PDB entry 8VR8 | electron microscopy, 3.25 A resolution | chains X and A of the 31 polymer chains in the assembly

[Chain X]
Protein: 50S ribosomal protein L27
Organism: Mycolicibacterium smegmatis MC2 155
Reference sequence: A0R150 (RL27_MYCS2); residues 1-88 here = UniProt positions 1-88
Chain sequence (88 residues; numbered 1 to 88; the number before each row is that of its first residue):
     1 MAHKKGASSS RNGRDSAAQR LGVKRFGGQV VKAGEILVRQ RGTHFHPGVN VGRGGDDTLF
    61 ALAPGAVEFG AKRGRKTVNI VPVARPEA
Unresolved in the structure: 1-7, 87-88

[Chain A]
Molecule: 23S ribosomal RNA
Organism: Mycolicibacterium smegmatis MC2 155
Sequence (3120 nucleotides; numbered 1 to 3120; the number before each row is that of its first residue):
     1 UAAGUGUUUA AGGGCGCAUG GUGGAUGCCU UGGCACUGGG AGCCGAUGAA GGACGUAGGA
    61 GGCUGCGAUA AGCCUCGGGG AGCUGUCAAC CGAGCGUUGA UCCGAGGAUG UCCGAAUGGG
   121 GAAACCCGGC ACGAGUGAUG UCGUGUCACC AGGCGCUGAA UAUAUAGGCG UCUGGGGGGA
   181 ACGCGGGGAA GUGAAACAUC UCAGUACCCG UAGGAAGAGA AAACAAAAUG UGAUUCCGUG
   241 AGUAGUGGCG AGCGAAAGCG GAGGAUGGCU AAACCGUAUG CAUGUGAUAC CGGGUAGGGG
   301 UUGUGUGUGC GGGGUUGUGG GACCUAUCUU UCCGGCUCUA CCUGGCUGGA GGGCAGUGAG
   361 AAAAUGUUGU GGUUAGCGGA AAUGGCUUGG GAUGGCCUGC CGUAGACGGU GAGAGCCCGG
   421 UACGUGAAAA CCCGACGUCU GUCUUGAUGG UGUUCCCGAG UAGCAGCGGG CCCGUGGAAU
   481 CUGCUGUGAA UCUGCCGGGA CCACCCGGUA AGCCUGAAUA CUUCCCAGUG ACCGAUAGCG
   541 GAUUAGUACC GUGAGGGAAU GGUGAAAAGU ACCCCGGGAG GGGAGUGAAA GAGUACCUGA
   601 AACCGUGCGC UUACAAUCCG UCAGAGCCCU CGACGUGUCG UGGGGUGAUG GCGUGCCUUU
   661 UGAAGAAUGA GCCUGCGAGU CAGGGACAUG UCGCGAGGUU AACCCGGGUG GGGUAGCCGC
   721 AGCGAAAGCG AGUCUGAAUA GGGCGUAUCC ACACAAGAGU GUGUGGUGUA GUGGUGUGUU
   781 CUGGACCCGA AGCGGAGUGA UCUACCCAUG GCCAGGGUGA AGCGCGGGUA AGACCGCGUG
   841 GAGGCCCGAA CCCACUUAGG UUGAAGACUG AGGGGAUGAG CUGUGGGUAG GGGUGAAAGG
   901 CCAAUCAAAC UCCGUGAUAG CUGGUUCUCC CCGAAAUGCA UUUAGGUGCA GCGUCGCAUG
   961 UUUCUUGCCG GAGGUAGAGC UACUGGAUGG CCGAUGGGCC CCACAGGGUU ACUGACGUCA
  1021 GCCAAACUCC GAAUGCCGGU AAGUCCAAGA GUGCGGCAGU GAGACGGCGG GGGAUAAGCU
  1081 CCGUGCGUCG AGAGGGAAAC AGCCCAGAUC GCCGGCUAAG GCCCCUAAGC GUGUGCUAAG
  1141 UGGAAAAGGA UGUGCAGUCG CGAAGACAAC CAGGAGGUUG GCUUAGAAGC AGCCACCCUU
  1201 GAAAGAGUGC GUAAUAGCUC ACUGGUCAAG UGAUUGUGCG CCGAUAAUGU AGCGGGGCUC
  1261 AAGCACACCG CCGAAGCCGC GGCAGCCAAC GUGUUGGCUG GGUAGGGGAG CGUCCUGCAU
  1321 CCGGUGAAGC CGCCGAGUGA UCGAGUGGUG GAGGGUGUGG GAGUGAGAAU GCAGGCAUGA
  1381 GUAGCGAUUA GGCAAGUGAG AACCUUGCCC GCCGAAAGAC CAAGGGUUCC UGGGCCAGGC
  1441 CAGUCCGCCC AGGGUGAGUC GGGACCUAAG GCGAGGCCGA CAGGCGUAGU CGAUGGACAA
  1501 CGGGUUGAUA UUCCCGUACC CGUGUAUGUG CGUCCAUGAU GAAUCAGCGG UACUAACCAU
  1561 CCAAAACCAC CGUGACCGCA CCUUUCGGGG UGUGGCGUUG GUGGGGCUGC AUGGGACCUU
  1621 CGUUGGUAGU AGUCAAGCGA UGGGGUGACG CAGGAAGGUA GCCGUACCGG UCAGUGGUAA
  1681 UACCGGGGUA AGCCUGUAGG GAGUCAGAUA GGUAAAUCCG UCUGGCAUAU AUCCUGAGAG
  1741 GUGAUGCAUA GCCGAGUGAG GCGAAUUCGG UGAUCCUAUG CUGCCGAGAA AAGCCUCUAG
  1801 CGAGGACAUA CACGGCCCGU ACCCCAAACC AACACAGGUG GUCAGGUAGA GAAUACUAAG
  1861 GCGUACGAGU GAACUAUGGU UAAGGAACUC GGCAAAAUGC CCCCGUAACU UCGGGAGAAG
  1921 GGGGACCCAC AUGGCGUGUA AGCCUUUACG GCCCAAGCGU GAGUGGGUGG CACAAACCAG
  1981 UGAGAAGCGA CUGUUUACUA AAAACACAGG UCCGUGCGAA GUCGCAAGAC GAUGUAUACG
  2041 GACUGACGCC UGCCCGGUGC UGGAAGGUUA AGAGGACCCG UUAACUCCCU UUGGGGGUGA
  2101 AGCGGAGAAU UUAAGCCCCA GUAAACGGCG GUGGUAACUA UAACCAUCCU AAGGUAGCGA
  2161 AAUUCCUUGU CGGGUAAGUU CCGACCUGCA CGAAUGGCGU AACGACUUCU CAACUGUCUC
  2221 AACCAUAGAC UCGGCGAAAU UGCACUACGA GUAAAGAUGC UCGUUACGCG CGGCAGGACG
  2281 AAAAGACCCC GGGACCUUCA CUACAACUUG GUAUUGGUGC UCGAUACGGU UUGUGUAGGA
  2341 UAGGUGGGAG ACUGUGAAGC UCACACGCCA GUGUGGGUGG AGUCGUUGUU GAAAUACCAC
  2401 UCUGAUCGUA UUGGGCCUCU AACCUCGGAC CGUAUAUCCG GUUCAGGGAC AGUGCCUGGU
  2461 GGGUAGUUUA ACUGGGGCGG UUGCCUCCUA AAAUGUAACG GAGGCGCCCA AAGGUUCCCU
  2521 CAACCUGGAC GGCAAUCAGG UGUUGAGUGU AAGUGCACAA GGGAGCUUGA CUGCGAGACG
  2581 GACAUGUCGA GCAGGGACGA AAGUCGGGAC UAGUGAUCCG GCACCUCUGA GUGGAAGGGG
  2641 UGUCGCUCAA CGGAUAAAAG GUACCCCGGG GAUAACAGGC UGAUCUUCCC CAAGAGUCCA
  2701 UAUCGACGGG AUGGUUUGGC ACCUCGAUGU CGGCUCGUCG CAUCCUGGGG CUGGAGCAGG
  2761 UCCCAAGGGU UGGGCUGUUC GCCCAUUAAA GCGGCACGCG AGCUGGGUUU AGAACGUCGU
  2821 GAGACAGUUC GGUCUCUAUC CGCCGCGCGC GUCAGAAGCU UGAGGAAACC UGUCCCUAGU
  2881 ACGAGAGGAC CGGGACGGAC GAACCUCUGG UAUACCAGUU GUCCCACCAG GGGCACGGCU
  2941 GGAUAGCCAC GUUCGGACAG GAUAACCGCU GAAAGCAUCU AAGCGGGAAA CCUCUUCCAA
  3001 GACCAGGCUU CUCACCCUCU AGGAGGGAUA AGGCCCCCCG CAGACCACGG GAUUGAUAGA
  3061 CCAGACCUGG AAGCCUAGUA AUAGGUGCAG GGAACUGGCA CUAACCGGCC GAAAACUUAC
Unresolved in the structure: 1, 1546-1619, 2056-2150
Ligand contacts: chloramphenicol (CLM): G2285, A2286, A2675, C2676, A2727, U2728, G2729, U2730

[Interface between chain X and chain A]
Pairs across the interface - 83 pairs, chain X then chain A:
  Ser-8(X) / G2479(A)  hydrogen bond to the base
  Ser-10(X) / G2501(A)  hydrogen bond to the phosphate
  Asn-12(X) / G2501(A)  hydrogen bond to the phosphate
  Asn-12(X) / A2502(A)  hydrogen bond to the phosphate
  Arg-14(X) / C2485(A)  base contact
  Arg-14(X) / A2502(A)  base contact
  Arg-14(X) / G2503(A)  base contact
  Arg-14(X) / G2504(A)  base contact
  Asp-15(X) / C2485(A)  base contact
  Asp-15(X) / U2486(A)  base contact
  Asp-15(X) / C2487(A)  base contact
  Ser-16(X) / C2485(A)  phosphate contact
  Ser-16(X) / U2486(A)  hydrogen bond to the phosphate
  Ala-17(X) / C2485(A)  hydrogen bond to the phosphate
  Ala-17(X) / U2486(A)  phosphate contact
  Ala-18(X) / G2495(A)  phosphate contact
  Ala-18(X) / U2496(A)  phosphate contact
  Gln-19(X) / C2485(A)  phosphate contact
  Gln-19(X) / U2486(A)  hydrogen bond to the phosphate
  Arg-20(X) / U2494(A)  sugar contact
  Arg-20(X) / G2495(A)  hydrogen bond to the phosphate
  Arg-20(X) / G2580(A)  hydrogen bond to the phosphate
  Arg-20(X) / G2581(A)  salt bridge to the phosphate
  Leu-21(X) / U2494(A)  sugar contact
  Lys-24(X) / C2579(A)  phosphate contact
  Lys-24(X) / G2580(A)  salt bridge to the phosphate
  Arg-25(X) / C2579(A)  salt bridge to the phosphate
  Phe-26(X) / G971(A)  base contact
  Phe-26(X) / A972(A)  base contact
  Phe-26(X) / C1037(A)  sugar contact
  Gly-27(X) / G970(A)  hydrogen bond to the base
  Gly-27(X) / G971(A)  hydrogen bond to the sugar
  Gln-29(X) / C1037(A)  hydrogen bond to the sugar
  Gln-29(X) / G1038(A)  sugar contact
  Lys-32(X) / G759(A)  hydrogen bond to the sugar
  Lys-32(X) / G2577(A)  phosphate contact
  Lys-32(X) / A2578(A)  phosphate contact
  Ala-33(X) / G759(A)  hydrogen bond to the base
  Ala-33(X) / A2576(A)  base contact
  Ala-33(X) / G2577(A)  hydrogen bond to the sugar
  Gly-34(X) / A2576(A)  base contact
  Gly-34(X) / G2577(A)  hydrogen bond to the base
  Glu-35(X) / G2577(A)  sugar contact
  Glu-35(X) / A2578(A)  phosphate contact
  Ile-36(X) / A2578(A)  hydrogen bond to the sugar
  Ile-36(X) / C2579(A)  sugar contact
  Ile-36(X) / C2588(A)  base contact
  Arg-39(X) / C2579(A)  hydrogen bond to the sugar
  Arg-39(X) / U2587(A)  hydrogen bond to the base
  Arg-39(X) / C2588(A)  sugar contact
  Arg-41(X) / G2553(A)  base contact
  Arg-41(X) / U2554(A)  hydrogen bond to the sugar
  Arg-41(X) / C2610(A)  hydrogen bond to the sugar
  Arg-41(X) / U2611(A)  hydrogen bond to the sugar
  Gly-42(X) / U2554(A)  base contact
  Thr-43(X) / G2555(A)  hydrogen bond to the sugar
  Thr-43(X) / A2560(A)  hydrogen bond to the base
  His-44(X) / G973(A)  phosphate contact
  His-44(X) / G2555(A)  phosphate contact
  Phe-45(X) / A972(A)  phosphate contact
  His-46(X) / C2556(A)  salt bridge to the phosphate
  Gly-54(X) / C2588(A)  phosphate contact
  Gly-54(X) / G2589(A)  phosphate contact
  Gly-55(X) / C2588(A)  hydrogen bond to the phosphate
  Gly-55(X) / G2589(A)  hydrogen bond to the phosphate
  Gly-55(X) / C2610(A)  sugar contact
  Asp-56(X) / U2587(A)  hydrogen bond to the sugar
  Asp-56(X) / C2588(A)  sugar contact
  Asp-56(X) / C2610(A)  sugar contact
  Asp-56(X) / U2611(A)  phosphate contact
  Asp-57(X) / C2610(A)  sugar contact
  Phe-60(X) / G2589(A)  sugar contact
  Leu-62(X) / A758(A)  base contact
  Pro-64(X) / A758(A)  base contact
  Pro-64(X) / G759(A)  base contact
  Phe-69(X) / G971(A)  sugar contact
  Phe-69(X) / A972(A)  phosphate contact
  Arg-73(X) / C2558(A)  hydrogen bond to the base
  Arg-75(X) / A2557(A)  salt bridge to the phosphate
  Arg-75(X) / C2558(A)  hydrogen bond to the base
  Lys-76(X) / G973(A)  salt bridge to the phosphate
  Arg-85(X) / G757(A)  sugar contact
  Arg-85(X) / A758(A)  salt bridge to the phosphate
Interface residues without a listed pair, chain X (48 interface residues in all): Ser-9, Arg-11, Val-23, Gly-28, Val-31, Arg-53, Thr-58, Ala-63
Interface residues without a listed pair, chain A (42 interface residues in all): C2484, C2499, G2500, A2590

[Overview]
The interface between chain X and chain A involves 48 residues on one side and 42 on the other, with 29
hydrogen bonds and 7 salt bridges. Polar contacts include Ser-8(X)/G2479(A), Gly-27(X)/G970(A) and
Ala-33(X)/G759(A). Chain A binds chloramphenicol.
Chain X is 50S ribosomal protein L27 and chain A is 23S ribosomal RNA, both from Mycolicibacterium smegmatis
MC2 155; the structure, Structure of Mycobacterium smegmatis 50S ribosomal subunit bound to HflX and
chloramphenicol:50S-HflX-B-Clm, was determined by electron microscopy, deposited together with 8VIO, 8VK0,
8VK7, 8VKI, 8VKW, 8VPK, 8VR4 and 8VRL.
